PDB entry 1I97 | X-ray diffraction, 4.50 A resolution (low resolution: residue-level contacts below are approximate; hydrogen-bond / salt-bridge calls are withheld) | chains A and K of the 21 polymer chains in the assembly

== Chain A ==
Molecule: 16S RRNA
From: Thermus thermophilus
Sequence (1514 nucleotides; numbered 2 to 1515; the number before each row is that of its first residue):
     2 UGUUGGAGAG UUUGAUCCUG GCUCAGGGUG AACGCUGGCG GCGUGCCUAA GACAUGCAAG
    62 UCGUGCGGGC CGCGGGGUUU UACUCCGUGG UCAGCGGCGG ACGGGUGAGU AACGCGUGGG
   122 UGACCUACCC GGAAGAGGGG GACAACCCGG GGAAACUCGG GCUAAUCCCC CAUGUGGACC
   182 CGCCCCUUGG GGUGUGUCCA AAGGGCUUUG CCCGCUUCCG GAUGGGCCCG CGUCCCAUCA
   242 GCUAGUUGGU GGGGUAAUGG CCCACCAAGG CGACGACGGG UAGCCGGUCU GAGAGGAUGG
   302 CCGGCCACAG GGGCACUGAG ACACGGGCCC CACUCCUACG GGAGGCAGCA GUUAGGAAUC
   362 UUCCGCAAUG GGCGCAAGCC UGACGGAGCG ACGCCGCUUG GAGGAAGAAG CCCUUCGGGG
   422 UGUAAACUCC UGAACCCGGG ACGAAACCCC CGACGAGGGG ACUGACGGUA CCGGGGUAAU
   482 AGCGCCGGCC AACUCCGUGC CAGCAGCCGC GGUAAUACGG AGGGCGCGAG CGUUACCCGG
   542 AUUCACUGGG CGUAAAGGGC GUGUAGGCGG CCUGGGGCGU CCCAUGUGAA AGACCACGGC
   602 UCAACCGUGG GGGAGCGUGG GAUACGCUCA GGCUAGACGG UGGGAGAGGG UGGUGGAAUU
   662 CCCGGAGUAG CGGUGAAAUG CGCAGAUACC GGGAGGAACG CCGAUGGCGA AGGCAGCCAC
   722 CUGGUCCACC CGUGACGCUG AGGCGCGAAA GCGUGGGGAG CAAACCGGAU UAGAUACCCG
   782 GGUAGUCCAC GCCCUAAACG AUGCGCGCUA GGUCUCUGGG UCUCCUGGGG GCCGAAGCUA
   842 ACGCGUUAAG CGCGCCGCCU GGGGAGUACG GCCGCAAGGC UGAAACUCAA AGGAAUUGAC
   902 GGGGGCCCGC ACAAGCGGUG GAGCAUGUGG UUUAAUUCGA AGCAACGCGA AGAACCUUAC
   962 CAGGCCUUGA CAUGCUAGGG AACCCGGGUG AAAGCCUGGG GUGCCCCGCG AGGGGAGCCC
  1022 UAGCACAGGU GCUGCAUGGC CGUCGUCAGC UCGUGCCGUG AGGUGUUGGG UUAAGUCCCG
  1082 CAACGAGCGC AACCCCCGCC GUUAGUUGCC AGCGGUUCGG CCGGGCACUC UAACGGGACU
  1142 GCCCGCGAAA GCGGGAGGAA GGAGGGGACG ACGUCUGGUC AGCAUGGCCC UUACGGCCUG
  1202 GGCGACACAC GUGCUACAAU GCCCACUACA AAGCGAUGCC ACCCGGCAAC GGGGAGCUAA
  1262 UCGCAAAAAG GUGGGCCCAG UUCGGAUUGG GGUCUGCAAC CCGACCCCAU GAAGCCGGAA
  1322 UCGCUAGUAA UCGCGGAUCA GCCAUGCCGC GGUGAAUACG UUCCCGGGCC UUGUACACAC
  1382 CGCCCGUCAC GCCAUGGGAG CGGGCUCUAC CCGAAGUCGC CGGGAGCCUA CGGGCAGGCG
  1442 CCGAGGGUAG GGCCCGUGAC UGGGGCGAAG UCGUAACAAG GUAGCUGUAC CGGAAGGUGC
  1502 GGCUGGAUCA CCUC
Bound ions: Mg2+ site 1 near G21 (its only coordinating residue here); Mg2+ site 2 near G78 (its only coordinating residue here); Mg2+ site 3 near G104 (its only coordinating residue here); Mg2+ site 4 near A166 (its only coordinating residue here); Mg2+ site 5 near G183 (its only coordinating residue here); Mg2+ site 6 near G190 (its only coordinating residue here); Mg2+ site 7: G294, G541; Mg2+ site 8 near C526 (its only coordinating residue here); Mg2+ site 9 near U543 (its only coordinating residue here); Mg2+ site 10: A555, A556, A557; Mg2+ site 11 near G571 (its only coordinating residue here); Mg2+ site 12: G578, C579, G580; 10 more Mg2+ sites not listed
Residues lining bound ligands:
  - tetracycline (TAC), molecule 1: A238, U239, C240, A241, G242, G871, G872, C873, U882
  - tetracycline (TAC), molecule 2: G910, C911, G1166, G1167, U1326, A1327, A1359
  - tetracycline (TAC), molecule 3: G918, G919, U920, U1213, G1214, U1322, C1323, G1324, A1330, A1331, U1332
  - tetracycline (TAC), molecule 4: G943, G1035, C1036, C1176, U1177, G1178, G1179
  - tetracycline (TAC), molecule 5: U1141, G1142, C1143, C1144, C1145, G1146, C1147, A1151, G1152, C1153, G1154, G1155, G1156, G1163
  - octadecatungstenyl diphosphate (WO2): C511, U1177, C1379
From the paper describing this entry:
  - binding site for tetracycline: G943

== Chain K ==
Molecule: 30S ribosomal protein S11
From: Thermus thermophilus
Sequence (128 residues; numbered 2 to 129; the number before each row is that of its first residue):
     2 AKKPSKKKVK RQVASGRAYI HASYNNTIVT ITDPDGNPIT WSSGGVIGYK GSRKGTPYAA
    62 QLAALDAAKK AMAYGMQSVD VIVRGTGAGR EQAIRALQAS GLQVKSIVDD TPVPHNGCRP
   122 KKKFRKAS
Unresolved in the structure: 2-6

== How chain A and chain K interact ==
Contacting residue pairs (15):
  A658(A) with His116(K)
  A659(A) with Pro115(K)
  A667(A) with Pro39(K)
  G668(A) with Ile40(K)
  G671(A) with Gly46(K); Val47(K)
  C672(A) with Gly45(K); Gly46(K)
  U675(A) with Gly52(K); Ser53(K)
  A678(A) with Gly52(K)
  A699(A) with Gly118(K)
  G701(A) with His116(K)
  G761(A) with Arg120(K)
  A763(A) with Lys122(K)
Interface residues without a listed pair, chain A (21 interface residues in all): G673, G674, A677, C691, A698, A760, C762, A1511, C1512
Interface residues without a listed pair, chain K (22 interface residues in all): Asn26, Asn27, Gly37, Asn38, Ser44, Asn117, Cys119, Lys123, Ala128, Ser129

== In short ==
The interface between chain A and chain K involves 21 residues on one side and 22 on the other. Chain A binds
octadecatungstenyl diphosphate and 5 copies of tetracycline. The Mg2+ site 7 is built by G294(A) and G541(A).
From the paper: a binding site for tetracycline at G943(A).
Here chain A is 16S RRNA and chain K is 30S ribosomal protein S11, both from Thermus thermophilus. Entry 1I97
(Crystal structure of the 30S ribosomal subunit from thermus thermophilus in complex with tetracycline) was
determined by X-ray diffraction (same publication as 1I94, 1I95 and 1I96).
